PDB entry 8DJZ | X-ray diffraction, 1.55 A resolution | chain A

Chain A:
Protein: Gluconolactonase
Source organism: Rhodopseudomonas palustris CGA009
Notes: EC 3.1.1.17
UniProt: Q6N3R9 (Q6N3R9_RHOPA); numbering as in UniProt (aligned over 2-309)
Amino-acid sequence (312 residues; numbered -2 to 309; the number before each row is that of its first residue; numbers below 1 keep their minus sign (Ser-2 is residue -2)):
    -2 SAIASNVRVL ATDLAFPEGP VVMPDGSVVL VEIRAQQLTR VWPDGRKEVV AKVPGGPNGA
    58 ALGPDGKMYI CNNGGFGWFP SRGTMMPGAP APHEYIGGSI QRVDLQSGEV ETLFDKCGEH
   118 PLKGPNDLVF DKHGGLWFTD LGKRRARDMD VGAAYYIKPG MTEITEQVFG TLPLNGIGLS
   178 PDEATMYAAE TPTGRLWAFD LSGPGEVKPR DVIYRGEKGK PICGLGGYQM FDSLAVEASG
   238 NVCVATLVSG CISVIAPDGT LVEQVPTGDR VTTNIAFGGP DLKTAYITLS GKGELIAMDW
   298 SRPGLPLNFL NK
Unresolved in the structure: -2 to 1, 76-82, 207-214
Construct notes: expression tag (-2 to 1)
Metal / ion sites: Ca2+: Glu15, Asn123, Asn172, Asp229, Ser230 (together with (4R)-4-hydroxypentanoic acid); Na+: Leu231, Asn271, Ile272
Small-molecule neighbours: (4R)-4-hydroxypentanoic acid (SJ3): Phe13, Glu15, Asn55, Phe73, Asn123, Leu138, Asn172, Thr188, Asp229, Leu244, Thr270

In short:
Bound to chain A: (4R)-4-hydroxypentanoic acid. Glu15, Asn123, Asn172, Asp229 and Ser230 coordinate Ca2+.
Leu231, Asn271 and Ile272 coordinate Na+.
Chain A is Gluconolactonase (Rhodopseudomonas palustris CGA009); the structure, Crystal structure of RPA3624,
a beta-propeller lactonase from Rhodopseudomonas palustris, with active-site bound product, was determined by
X-ray diffraction (same publication as 7RIS, 7RIZ, 8DJF and 8DK0).
